Entry 5CA0 (X-ray diffraction, 2.50 A resolution); this record covers chains D and E of the 6 polymer chains in the assembly.

== Chain D ==
Name: Uncharacterized protein
Organism: Sus scrofa
UniProt: F2Z5B2 (F2Z5B2_PIG); numbering as in UniProt (aligned over 1-445)
Sequence (445 residues; each row starts with the number of its first residue):
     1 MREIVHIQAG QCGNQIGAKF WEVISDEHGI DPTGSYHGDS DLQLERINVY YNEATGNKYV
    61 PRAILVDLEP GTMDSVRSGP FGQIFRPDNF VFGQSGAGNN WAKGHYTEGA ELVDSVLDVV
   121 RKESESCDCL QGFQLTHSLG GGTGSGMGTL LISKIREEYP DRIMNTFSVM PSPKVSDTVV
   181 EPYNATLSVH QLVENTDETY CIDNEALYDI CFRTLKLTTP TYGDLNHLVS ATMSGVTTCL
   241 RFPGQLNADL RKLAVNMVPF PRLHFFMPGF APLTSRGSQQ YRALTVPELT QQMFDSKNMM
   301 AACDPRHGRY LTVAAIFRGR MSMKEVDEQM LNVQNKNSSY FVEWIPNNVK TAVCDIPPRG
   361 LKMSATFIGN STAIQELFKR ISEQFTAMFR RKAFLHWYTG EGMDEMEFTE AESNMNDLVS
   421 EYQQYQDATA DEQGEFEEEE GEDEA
Unresolved in the structure: 274-283, 432-445
Ligand contacts:
  - GDP (guanosine-5'-diphosphate): Gly-10, Gln-11, Cys-12, Gln-15, Asp-67, Glu-69, Ala-97, Asn-99, Ser-138, Gly-140, Gly-141, Gly-142, Thr-143, Gly-144, Val-169, Pro-171, Val-175, Ser-176, Glu-181, Asn-204, Leu-207, Tyr-222, Leu-225, Asn-226
  - Lexibulin (LXL; 1-ethyl-3-[2-methoxy-4-(5-methyl-4-{[(1S)-1-(pyridin-3-yl)butyl]amino}pyrimidin-2-yl)phenyl]urea): Gln-134, Asn-165, Glu-198, Tyr-200, Val-236, Thr-237, Cys-239, Leu-240, Leu-246, Asn-247, Ala-248, Asp-249, Leu-250, Lys-252, Leu-253, Asn-256, Met-257, Val-313, Ala-314, Ala-315, Ile-316, Asn-348, Lys-350, Thr-351, Ala-352, Ile-368

== Chain E ==
Name: Stathmin-4
Organism: Rattus norvegicus
UniProt: P63043 (STMN4_RAT); residues 5-145 here correspond to UniProt positions 49-189 (UniProt number = residue number + 44)
Sequence (143 residues; each row starts with the number of its first residue):
     3 MADMEVIELN KCTSGQSFEV ILKPPSFDGV PEFNASLPRR RDPSLEEIQK KLEAAEERRK
    63 YQEAELLKHL AEKREHEREV IQKAIEENNN FIKMAKEKLA QKMESNKENR EAHLAAMLER
   123 LQEKDKHAEE VRKNKELKEE ASR
Unresolved in the structure: 3-5, 29-43, 142-145
Differences from the reference sequence: expression tag (3-4)
UniProt features mapped onto this chain:
  - modified residue: Ser-46 (Phosphoserine)

== Interface between chain D and chain E ==
Residue-residue contacts (26; chain D residue first):
  Tyr-106(D) with His-129(E), hydrogen bond; Ala-130(E), hydrophobic; Val-133(E), hydrophobic; Arg-134(E), hydrogen bond (backbone-side chain)
  Thr-107(D) with Lys-137(E)
  Ala-110(D) with Arg-134(E)
  Ser-153(D) with Leu-123(E); Lys-126(E)
  Lys-154(D) with Asp-127(E), salt bridge
  Arg-156(D) with Leu-123(E)
  Glu-157(D) with Leu-120(E); Leu-123(E); Gln-124(E); Asp-127(E)
  Pro-160(D) with Met-119(E), hydrophobic
  Gln-191(D) with Lys-126(E), hydrogen bond
  Glu-194(D) with Arg-122(E), salt bridge
  Asn-195(D) with Leu-123(E); Lys-126(E)
  Thr-399(D) with Lys-140(E), hydrogen bond (backbone-side chain)
  Gly-400(D) with Lys-137(E)
  Glu-401(D) with Val-133(E); Lys-137(E), salt bridge
  Gly-402(D) with Val-133(E); Asn-136(E)
  Glu-407(D) with His-129(E), salt bridge
Interface residues without a listed pair, chain D (18 interface residues in all): Asp-161, Met-403
Interface residues without a listed pair, chain E (16 interface residues in all): Arg-112, Leu-116

== Summary ==
18 residues of chain D and 16 residues of chain E are in contact; the contacts include 4 hydrogen bonds and 4
salt bridges. Among the polar pairs are Lys-154(D)/Asp-127(E), Glu-194(D)/Arg-122(E) and
Glu-401(D)/Lys-137(E). Ligands of chain D: GDP and Lexibulin.
Here chain D is Uncharacterized protein (Sus scrofa) and chain E is Stathmin-4 (Rattus norvegicus). Entry 5CA0
(Crystal structure of T2R-TTL-Lexibulin complex) was determined by X-ray diffraction together with 5C8Y, 5CA1
and 5CB4 from the same study.
